8U64 - chains B and A; structure by electron microscopy, 3.13 A resolution.

Chain B (and A):
Name: histidine kinase
Organism: Pseudomonas syringae pv. tomato str. DC3000
Notes: chain A of this document is another copy of the same molecule, construct and numbering; everything in this record applies to it too
UniProtKB: Q885D3 (Q885D3_PSESM); residue numbers follow UniProt; this construct covers 1-745
Chain sequence (746 residues; each row starts with the number of its first residue; numbering starts at 0):
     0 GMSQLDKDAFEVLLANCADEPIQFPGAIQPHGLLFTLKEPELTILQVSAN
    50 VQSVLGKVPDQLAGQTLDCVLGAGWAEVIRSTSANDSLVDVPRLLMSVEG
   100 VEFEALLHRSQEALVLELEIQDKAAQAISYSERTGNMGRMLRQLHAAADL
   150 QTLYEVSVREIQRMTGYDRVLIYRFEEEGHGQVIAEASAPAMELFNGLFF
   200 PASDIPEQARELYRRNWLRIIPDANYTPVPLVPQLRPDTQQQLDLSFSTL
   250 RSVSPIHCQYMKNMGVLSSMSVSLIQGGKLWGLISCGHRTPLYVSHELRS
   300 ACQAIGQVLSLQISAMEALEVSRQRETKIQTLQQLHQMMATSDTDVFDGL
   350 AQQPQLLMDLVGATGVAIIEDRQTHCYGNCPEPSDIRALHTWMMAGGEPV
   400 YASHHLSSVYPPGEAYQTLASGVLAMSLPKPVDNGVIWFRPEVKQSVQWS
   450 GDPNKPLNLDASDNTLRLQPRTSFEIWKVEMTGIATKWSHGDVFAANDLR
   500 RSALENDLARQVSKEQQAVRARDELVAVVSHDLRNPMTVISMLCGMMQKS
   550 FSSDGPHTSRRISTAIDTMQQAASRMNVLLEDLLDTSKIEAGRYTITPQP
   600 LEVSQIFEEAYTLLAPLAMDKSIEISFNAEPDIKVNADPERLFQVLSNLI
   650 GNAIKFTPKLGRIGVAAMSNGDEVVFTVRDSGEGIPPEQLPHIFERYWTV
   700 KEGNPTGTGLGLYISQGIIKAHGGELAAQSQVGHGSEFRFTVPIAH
Not modelled in the structure: 0-2, 123-133, 450-464, 512-745 (chain A: 0-1, 123-133, 450-464, 515-745)
Sequence notes: expression tag (0)
Glycans and other covalent adducts: 2(R),3(E)- phytochromobilin (LBV) linked to Cys16
Ligand contacts: 2(R),3(E)- phytochromobilin (LBV; 3-[2-[(Z)-[3-(2-carboxyethyl)-5-[(Z)-(4-ethenyl-3-methyl-5-oxidanylidene-pyrrol-2-ylidene)methyl]-4-methyl-pyrrol-1-ium -2-ylidene]methyl]-5-[(Z)-[(3E)-3-ethylidene-4-methyl-5-oxidanylidene-pyrrolidin-2-ylidene]methyl]-4-methyl-1H-pyrrol-3- yl]propanoic acid): Leu13, Ala17, Ile21, Leu170, Tyr172, Val182, Phe194, Leu197, Phe199, Ser202, Asp203, Ile204, Pro205, Ala208, Tyr212, Arg218, Arg250, Val252, Ser253, Ile255, His256, Tyr259, Met263, Ser268, Ser270, Leu282, Ser284, Leu467, Pro469, Ser472
From the paper describing this entry:
  - post-translational modification sites: His530
  - mutagenesis - H530A: abolished catalytic activity

Interface between chain B and chain A:
Residue-residue contacts (18; chain B residue first):
  Asp89(B) - Arg141(A)  salt bridge
  Met136(B) - Met136(A)  hydrophobic
  Arg138(B) - Asp89(A)  salt bridge
  Leu140(B) - Ala303(A)  hydrophobic
  Leu140(B) - Val307(A)  hydrophobic
  Arg141(B) - Gln302(A)
  Arg141(B) - Gln306(A)
  His144(B) - Trp216(A)
  His144(B) - Gln306(A)  hydrogen bond
  Trp216(B) - His144(A)
  Ala303(B) - Leu140(A)  hydrophobic
  Gln306(B) - His144(A)  hydrogen bond
  Val307(B) - Leu140(A)  hydrophobic
  Leu310(B) - Gln311(A)
  Gln311(B) - Leu310(A)
  Arg324(B) - Arg324(A)
  Arg500(B) - Arg500(A)
  Arg500(B) - Glu504(A)  salt bridge
Also at the interface, not in a pair above, chain B (18 interface residues in all): Gln302, Ala314, Ala317, Phe493
Also at the interface, not in a pair above, chain A (18 interface residues in all): Ala314, Ala317, Phe493

In short:
Chain B and chain A each contribute 18 residues to their interface; the contacts include 2 hydrogen bonds and
3 salt bridges. Among the polar pairs are Asp89(B)-Arg141(A), Arg138(B)-Asp89(A) and Arg500(B)-Glu504(A).
Covalently linked 2(R),3(E)- phytochromobilin: at Cys16(B). The paper reports that H530A of chain B abolishes
catalytic activity; a modification site at His530(B).
Chain B and chain A are both histidine kinase (Pseudomonas syringae pv. tomato str. DC3000); the structure,
Cryo-EM structure of PsBphP in Pfr state, medial PSM only, was determined by electron microscopy, deposited
together with 8U4X, 8U62, 8U63, 8U65 and 8U8Z.
